Entry 6XSS (electron microscopy, 3.70 A resolution); this record covers chains C and D of the 4 polymer chains in the assembly.

Chain C (and D):
Name: C4_nat_HFuse-7900
Organism: synthetic construct
Notes: chain D of this document is another copy of the same molecule, construct and numbering; everything in this record applies to it too
Amino-acid sequence (260 residues; each row starts with the number of its first residue):
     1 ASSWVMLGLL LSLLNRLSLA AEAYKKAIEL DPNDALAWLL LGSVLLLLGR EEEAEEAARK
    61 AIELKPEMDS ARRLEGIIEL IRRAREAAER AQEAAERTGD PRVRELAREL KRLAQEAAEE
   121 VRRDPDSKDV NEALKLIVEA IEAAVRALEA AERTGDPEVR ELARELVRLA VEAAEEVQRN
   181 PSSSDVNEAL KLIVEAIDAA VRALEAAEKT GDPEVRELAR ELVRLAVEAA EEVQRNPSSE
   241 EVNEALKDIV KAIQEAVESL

Interface between chain C and chain D:
Contacting residue pairs (24; chain C residue first):
  Ser2(C) with Ser3(D), hydrogen bond
  Met6(C) with Ser3(D); Met6(D), hydrophobic; Leu7(D), hydrophobic; Leu10(D), hydrophobic
  Leu9(C) with Leu7(D), hydrophobic; Leu10(D), hydrophobic; Leu11(D), hydrophobic; Leu14(D), hydrophobic
  Leu10(C) with Leu10(D), hydrophobic
  Ser12(C) with Leu14(D)
  Leu13(C) with Leu10(D), hydrophobic; Leu13(D), hydrophobic; Leu14(D), hydrophobic
  Leu36(C) with Leu7(D), hydrophobic; Leu19(D), hydrophobic
  Leu39(C) with Leu19(D), hydrophobic
  Leu40(C) with Leu11(D), hydrophobic
  Met68(C) with Leu19(D), hydrophobic; Glu22(D)
  Ser70(C) with Leu19(D)
  Pro125(C) with Arg16(D)
  Asp126(C) with Arg16(D), salt bridge; Ser18(D), hydrogen bond
Interface residues without a listed pair, chain C (15 interface residues in all): Val5, Arg73
Interface residues without a listed pair, chain D (12 interface residues in all): Trp4

Overview:
15 residues of chain C and 12 residues of chain D are in contact; the contacts include 2 hydrogen bonds and 1
salt bridge. Polar pairs include Asp126(C)-Arg16(D), Ser2(C)-Ser3(D) and Asp126(C)-Ser18(D).
Chain C and chain D are both C4_nat_HFuse-7900 (synthetic construct); the structure, CryoEM structure of
designed helical fusion protein C4_nat_HFuse-7900, was determined by electron microscopy together with 6XH5,
6XI6, 6XNS and 6XT4 from the same study.
